9D3S - chains B and J of the 10 polymer chains in the assembly; structure by electron microscopy, 3.10 A resolution.

[Chain B]
Molecule: Histone H4
Source organism: Homo sapiens
UniProtKB: P62805 (H4_HUMAN); residues 21-102 here correspond to UniProt positions 22-103 (UniProt number = residue number + 1)
Sequence (82 residues; each row starts with the number of its first residue):
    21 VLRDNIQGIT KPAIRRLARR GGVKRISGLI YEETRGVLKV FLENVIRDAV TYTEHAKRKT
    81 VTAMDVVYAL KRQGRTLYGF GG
UniProt features mapped onto this chain:
  - modified residue: Lys31 (N6-(2-hydroxyisobutyryl)lysine), Lys44 (N6-(2-hydroxyisobutyryl)lysine), Ser47 (Phosphoserine), Tyr51 (Phosphotyrosine), Lys59 (N6-(2-hydroxyisobutyryl)lysine), Lys77 (N6-(2-hydroxyisobutyryl)lysine), Lys79 (N6-(2-hydroxyisobutyryl)lysine), Thr80 (Phosphothreonine), Tyr88 (Phosphotyrosine), Lys91 (N6-(2-hydroxyisobutyryl)lysine)
  - cross-link (Glycyl lysine isopeptide (Lys-Gly)): Lys31 (interchain with G-Cter in SUMO2), Lys59 (interchain with G-Cter in SUMO2), Lys79 (interchain with G-Cter in SUMO2), Lys91 (interchain with G-Cter in SUMO2)

[Chain J]
Molecule: 5S rDNA (coding strand)
Source organism: Xenopus borealis
Sequence (123 nucleotides; row label = number of the first residue in the row; numbers below 1 keep their minus sign (DA-50 is residue -50)):
   -50 ACTTTCAGGG TGGTATGGCC GTAGGCGAGC ACAAGGCTGA CTTTTCCTCC CCTTGTGCTG
    10 CCTTCTGGGG GGGGCCCAGC TCCTCCCCAT GCCAGGGTCT TTTCCCCCAG GCAGGAAAAC
    70 AAG

[How chain B and chain J interact]
Residue-residue contacts (12; chain B residue first):
  Arg35(B) - DT8(J)  salt bridge to the phosphate
  Arg39(B) - DT8(J)  salt bridge to the phosphate
  Arg45(B) - DC7(J)  sugar contact
  Arg45(B) - DT8(J)  phosphate contact
  Ile46(B) - DC7(J)  sugar contact
  Ile46(B) - DT8(J)  hydrogen bond to the phosphate
  Ser47(B) - DC7(J)  phosphate contact
  Gly48(B) - DC7(J)  hydrogen bond to the phosphate
  Arg78(B) - DG28(J)  phosphate contact
  Lys79(B) - DA27(J)  salt bridge to the phosphate
  Lys79(B) - DG28(J)  hydrogen bond to the phosphate
  Thr80(B) - DG28(J)  hydrogen bond to the phosphate
Also at the interface, not in a pair above, chain B (10 interface residues in all): Lys44

[In short]
The interface between chain B and chain J involves 10 residues on one side and 4 on the other; the contacts
include 4 hydrogen bonds and 3 salt bridges. Polar contacts include Ile46(B)-DT8(J), Gly48(B)-DC7(J) and
Lys79(B)-DG28(J).
Here chain B is Histone H4 (Homo sapiens) and chain J is 5S rDNA (coding strand) (Xenopus borealis). Entry
9D3S (147-bp 5S rDNA nucleosome - open I (open on the downstream side)) was determined by electron microscopy
(same publication as 9D3K, 9D3L, 9D3N, 9D3O, 9D3Q, 9D3R and 9D3T).
